Entry 5C19 (X-ray diffraction, 4.20 A resolution (low resolution: residue-level contacts below are approximate; hydrogen-bond / salt-bridge calls are withheld)); this record covers chains A and F of the 6 polymer chains in the assembly.

Chain A (and F):
Name: Transitional endoplasmic reticulum ATPase
Source organism: Homo sapiens
Notes: EC 3.6.4.6; chain F of this document is another copy of the same molecule, construct and numbering; everything in this record applies to it too
UniProtKB: P55072 (TERA_HUMAN); residues 2-806 here = UniProt positions 2-806
Chain sequence (805 residues; row label = number of the first residue in the row):
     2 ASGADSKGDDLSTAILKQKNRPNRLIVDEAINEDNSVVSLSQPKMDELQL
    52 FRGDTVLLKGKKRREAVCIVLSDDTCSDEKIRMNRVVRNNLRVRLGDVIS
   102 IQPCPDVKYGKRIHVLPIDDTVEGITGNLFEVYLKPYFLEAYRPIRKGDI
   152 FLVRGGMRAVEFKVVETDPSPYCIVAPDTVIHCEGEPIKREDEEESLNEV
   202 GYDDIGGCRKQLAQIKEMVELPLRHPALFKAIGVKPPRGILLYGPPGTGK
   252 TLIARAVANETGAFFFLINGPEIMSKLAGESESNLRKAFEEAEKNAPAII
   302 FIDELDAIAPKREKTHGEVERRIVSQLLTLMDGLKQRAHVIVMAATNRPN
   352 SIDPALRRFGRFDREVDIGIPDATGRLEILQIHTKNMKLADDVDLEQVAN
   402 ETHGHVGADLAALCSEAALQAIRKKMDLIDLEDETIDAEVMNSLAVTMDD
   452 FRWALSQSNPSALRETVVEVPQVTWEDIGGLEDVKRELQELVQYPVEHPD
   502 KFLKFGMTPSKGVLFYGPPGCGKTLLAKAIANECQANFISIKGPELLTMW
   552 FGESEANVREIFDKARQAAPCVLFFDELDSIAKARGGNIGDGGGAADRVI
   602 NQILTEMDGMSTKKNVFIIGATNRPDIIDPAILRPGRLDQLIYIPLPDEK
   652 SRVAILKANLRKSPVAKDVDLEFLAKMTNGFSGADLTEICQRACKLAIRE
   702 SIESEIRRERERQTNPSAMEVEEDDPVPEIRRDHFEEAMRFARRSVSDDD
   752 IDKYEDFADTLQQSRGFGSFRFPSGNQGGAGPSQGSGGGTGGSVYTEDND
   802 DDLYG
Not modelled in the structure: 2-20, 708-727, 775-806 (chain F: 2-20, 708-727, 764-806)
Differences from the reference sequence: engineered mutation Asp750 (Asn in P55072), Asp753 (Arg in P55072), Asp757 (Met in P55072), Asp760 (Gln in P55072)
UniProt features mapped onto this chain:
  - region: Thr797 to Gly806 (Interaction with UBXN6)
  - motif: Asp802 to Gly806 (PIM motif)
  - binding site (ATP): Pro247 to Leu253, Asn348, His384, Gly521 to Leu526
  - modified residue: Ala2 (N-acetylalanine), Ser3 (Phosphoserine), Ser7 (Phosphoserine), Ser13 (Phosphoserine), Ser37 (Phosphoserine), Lys315 (N6,N6,N6-trimethyllysine), Thr436 (Phosphothreonine), Ser462 (Phosphoserine), Lys502 (N6-acetyllysine), Lys505 (N6-acetyllysine), Lys668 (N6-acetyllysine), Ser702 (Phosphoserine), Lys754 (N6-acetyllysine), Ser770 (Phosphoserine), Ser775 (Phosphoserine), Ser787 (Phosphoserine), Tyr805 (Phosphotyrosine)
  - cross-link (Glycyl lysine isopeptide (Lys-Gly)): Lys8 (interchain with G-Cter in SUMO2), Lys18 (interchain with G-Cter in SUMO2)
  - natural variant: Arg95 (R95G: In IBMPFD1), Gly97 (G97E: In CMT2Y), Ile126 (I126F: In IBMPFD1; uncertain significance), Arg155 (R155C: In IBMPFD1; R155H: In FTDALS6 and IBMPFD1; R155L: In IBMPFD1; R155P: In IBMPFD1; R155S: In IBMPFD1), Arg159 (R159G: In FTDALS6; R159H: In IBMPFD1), Ala160 (A160T: In IBMPFD1; uncertain significance), Glu185 (E185K: In CMT2Y), Arg191 (R191Q: In FTDALS6 and IBMPFD1), Leu198 (L198W: In IBMPFD1), Ala232 (A232E: In IBMPFD1), Ile254 (I254F: In IBMPFD1; uncertain significance), Ile369 (I369T: In IBMPFD1; uncertain significance), 2 further natural variant entries in UniProt
  - mutagenesis: Phe52 to Asp55 (Abolishes interaction with NPLOC4; when associated with A-110), Arg53 (R53A: Minor effect on affinity for ATP and ADP), Arg86 (R86A: Strongly increased affinity for ATP. Strongly reduced affinity for ADP), Tyr110 (Y110A: Abolishes interaction with NPLOC4; when associated with 52-A--A-55), Arg113 to His115 (Severely reduced binding to DERL1), Phe131 (F131R: Severely reduced binding to DERL1), Leu140 (L140D: Severely reduced binding to DERL1), Asp179 (D179R: No effect on binding to DERL1), His183 (H183W: Severely reduced binding to DERL1), Lys251 (K251Q: Impairs ERAD degradation of HMGCR and does not inhibit interaction with RHBDD1; when associated with Q-524), Glu305 (E305Q: Defect in ubiquitin-dependent protein degradation by the proteasome; when associated with Q-578), Lys312 (K312A: Does not affect methylation by VCPKMT), 8 further mutagenesis entries in UniProt
What the authors report for this chain:
  - conformationally variable residues (side-chain flip): Lys543, Glu578, Arg635, Arg766
  - contacts within the chain: Trp551-Phe552 (hydrophobic contact)
  - mutagenesis - N750D/R753D/M757D/Q760D: unchanged catalytic activity
  - catalytic residues: Glu578, Arg635 (citing earlier work)
  - mutagenesis - K524T, E578Q, A685R, R766A: decreased catalytic activity
  - mutagenesis - K543A (3-fold): increased catalytic activity
  - mutagenesis - R766A: unchanged binding to ADP
  - mutagenesis - K251T/R766A: decreased binding to ATPgS
  - mutagenesis - F360A/A409R, A685R/R766A: abolished catalytic activity

Interface between chain A and chain F:
Residue-residue contacts (109; chain A residue first):
  Glu80(A) - Leu429(F)
  Gly97(A) - Asp431(F)
  Glu218(A) - Trp454(F)
  Glu218(A) - Gln458(F)
  Leu222(A) - Arg424(F)
  His226(A) - Asp431(F)
  Ala228(A) - Asp434(F)
  Lys231(A) - Glu124(F)
  Lys231(A) - Arg159(F)
  Ala232(A) - Gly125(F)
  Ala232(A) - Arg159(F)
  Ile233(A) - Met158(F)
  Ile233(A) - Met442(F)
  Val235(A) - Ser416(F)
  Val235(A) - Ala419(F)
  Val235(A) - Leu420(F)
  Lys236(A) - Ala412(F)
  Lys236(A) - Ser416(F)
  Lys312(A) - Lys315(F)
  Arg313(A) - Lys315(F)
  His317(A) - His317(F)
  Gly318(A) - His317(F)
  Glu319(A) - His317(F)
  Glu319(A) - Gly318(F)
  Glu319(A) - Glu319(F)
  Glu319(A) - Val320(F)
  Arg322(A) - Lys315(F)
  Arg322(A) - Glu321(F)
  Arg323(A) - Ser276(F)
  Arg323(A) - Leu278(F)
  Ser326(A) - Pro272(F)
  Ser326(A) - Met275(F)
  Ser326(A) - Ser276(F)
  Gln327(A) - Ser276(F)
  Leu329(A) - Pro272(F)
  Thr330(A) - Pro272(F)
  Thr330(A) - Glu273(F)
  Asp333(A) - Asn270(F)
  Arg359(A) - Pro247(F)
  Arg359(A) - Glu305(F)
  Arg359(A) - Asn348(F)
  Phe360(A) - Leu464(F)
  Arg362(A) - Pro272(F)
  Arg362(A) - Glu305(F)
  Arg365(A) - Asn460(F)
  Arg487(A) - Arg700(F)
  Glu491(A) - Arg700(F)
  Tyr495(A) - Arg700(F)
  Tyr495(A) - Ile703(F)
  His499(A) - Ile703(F)
  Lys502(A) - Ile699(F)
  Lys502(A) - Ser702(F)
  Lys502(A) - Glu706(F)
  Phe503(A) - Ile699(F)
  Leu504(A) - Arg453(F)
  Lys505(A) - Pro665(F)
  Phe506(A) - Lys663(F)
  Phe506(A) - Ser664(F)
  Phe506(A) - Pro665(F)
  Phe506(A) - Ala698(F)
  Phe506(A) - Ile699(F)
  Phe506(A) - Pro729(F)
  Phe506(A) - Ile731(F)
  Gly507(A) - Lys663(F)
  Met508(A) - Gln692(F)
  Met508(A) - Cys695(F)
  Met508(A) - Ile699(F)
  Thr509(A) - Gln692(F)
  Gly593(A) - Gly587(F)
  Gly593(A) - Gly591(F)
  Gly594(A) - Ala585(F)
  Gly594(A) - Gly587(F)
  Gly595(A) - Lys584(F)
  Gly595(A) - Ala585(F)
  Gly595(A) - Gly587(F)
  Ala597(A) - Phe552(F)
  Asp598(A) - Phe552(F)
  Arg599(A) - Phe552(F)
  Asn602(A) - Pro545(F)
  Asn602(A) - Leu548(F)
  Asn602(A) - Thr549(F)
  Gln603(A) - Thr549(F)
  Thr606(A) - Pro545(F)
  Thr606(A) - Thr549(F)
  Gly610(A) - Arg465(F)
  Met611(A) - Arg465(F)
  Ser612(A) - Arg465(F)
  Thr613(A) - His404(F)
  Lys614(A) - Glu402(F)
  Arg635(A) - Glu578(F)
  Arg638(A) - Pro545(F)
  Gln641(A) - Lys696(F)
  Thr761(A) - Arg744(F)
  Leu762(A) - Arg744(F)
  Gln763(A) - Arg744(F)
  Gln764(A) - Arg744(F)
  Ser765(A) - Arg744(F)
  Arg766(A) - Arg745(F)
  Phe768(A) - Met740(F)
  Ser770(A) - Asn680(F)
  Phe771(A) - Glu650(F)
  Phe771(A) - Arg653(F)
  Phe771(A) - Ala676(F)
  Phe771(A) - Lys677(F)
  Phe771(A) - Thr679(F)
  Phe771(A) - Asn680(F)
  Arg772(A) - Glu650(F)
  Arg772(A) - Asn680(F)
  Phe773(A) - Glu650(F)
Also at the interface, not in a pair above, chain A (85 interface residues in all): Asn21, Ile27, Lys62, Asp98, Val99, Gln215, Leu229, Phe230, Gly234, Glu283, Thr316, Ala356, Arg567, Leu605, Lys615, Gly767, Gly769, Pro774
Also at the interface, not in a pair above, chain F (91 interface residues in all): Ala279, Asp307, Ala308, Pro311, His384, Glu417, Ile423, Asp428, Ile430, Glu433, Glu435, Ser459, Pro461, Ser462, Arg586, Met678, Phe682, Arg693, Glu730, Arg741, Phe742, Ala743, Asp749
From the paper, about this interface:
  - interface residues, chain A: Arg599(A)

In short:
85 residues of chain A face 91 of chain F across their interface. Curated annotation (UniProt) lists 15
ATP-binding residues and 24 mutagenesis sites on chain A. From the paper: catalytic residues Glu578(A) and
Arg635(A); K524T, E578Q and A685R of chain A, among others, reduce catalytic activity; 9 substitutions were
tested in all.
Chain A and chain F are both Transitional endoplasmic reticulum ATPase (Homo sapiens); the structure, p97
variant 2 in the apo state, was determined by X-ray diffraction together with 5C18 and 5C1A from the same
study.
